3KSA - chains A and D of the 8 polymer chains in the assembly; structure by X-ray diffraction, 3.30 A resolution.

Chain A:
Molecule: DNA topoisomerase 4 subunit A
Source organism: Streptococcus pneumoniae
Notes: EC 5.99.1.-
UniProt: P72525 (PARC_STRPN); numbering as in UniProt (aligned over 1-488)
Sequence (496 residues; each row starts with the number of its first residue):
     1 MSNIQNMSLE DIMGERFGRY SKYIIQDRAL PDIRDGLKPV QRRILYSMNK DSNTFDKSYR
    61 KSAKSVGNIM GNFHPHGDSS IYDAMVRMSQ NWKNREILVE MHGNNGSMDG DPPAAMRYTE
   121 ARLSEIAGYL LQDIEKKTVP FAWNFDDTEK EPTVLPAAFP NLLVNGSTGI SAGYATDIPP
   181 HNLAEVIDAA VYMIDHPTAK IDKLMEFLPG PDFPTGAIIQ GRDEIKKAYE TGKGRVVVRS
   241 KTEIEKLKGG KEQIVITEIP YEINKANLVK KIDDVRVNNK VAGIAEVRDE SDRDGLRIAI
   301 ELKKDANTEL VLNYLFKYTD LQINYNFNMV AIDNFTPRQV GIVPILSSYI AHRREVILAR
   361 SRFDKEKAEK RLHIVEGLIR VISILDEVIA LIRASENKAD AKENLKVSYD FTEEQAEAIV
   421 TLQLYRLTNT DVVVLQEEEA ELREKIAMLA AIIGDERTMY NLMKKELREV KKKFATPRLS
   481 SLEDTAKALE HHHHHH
Unresolved in the structure: 1-2, 247-252, 286, 484-496
Sequence notes: expression tag (489-496)
Curated features (UniProtKB/Swiss-Prot):
  - active site: Tyr118 (O-(5'-phospho-DNA)-tyrosine intermediate)
  - site: Lys38 (Interaction with DNA), His74 (Interaction with DNA), His76 (Interaction with DNA), Arg87 (Interaction with DNA), Lys93 (Interaction with DNA), Arg117 (Transition state stabilizer)
From the paper describing this entry:
  - binding site for the 15-nt DNA strand: Ile170

Chain D:
Molecule: DNA topoisomerase 4 subunit B
Source organism: Streptococcus pneumoniae
Notes: EC 5.99.1.-
UniProt: Q59961 (PARE_STRPN); numbering as in UniProt (aligned over 404-647)
Sequence (268 residues; numbered 380 to 647; the number before each row is that of its first residue):
   380 MGHHHHHHHH HHSSGHIDDD DKHMKNKKDK GLLSGKLTPA QSKNPAKNEL YLVEGDSAGG
   440 SAKQGRDRKF QAILPLRGKV INTAKAKMAD ILKNEEINTM IYTIGAGVGA DFSIEDANYD
   500 KIIIMTDADT DGAHIQTLLL TFFYRYMRPL VEAGHVYIAL PPLYKMSKGK GKKEEVAYAW
   560 TDGELEELRK QFGKGATLQR YKGLGEMNAD QLWETTMNPE TRTLIRVTIE DLARAERRVN
   620 VLMGDKVEPR RKWIEDNVKF TLEEATVF
Unresolved in the structure: 380-414, 488-489, 495, 548-552, 641-647
Sequence notes: initiating methionine (380); expression tag (381-403)
Ion coordination: Mg2+: Glu433, Asp506 (shared with 1 residue of chain G)
Curated features (UniProtKB/Swiss-Prot):
  - binding site (Mg(2+)): Glu433, Asp506, Asp508
  - site (Interaction with DNA): Lys458, Asn461, His513, Arg629

How chain A and chain D interact:
Contacting residue pairs (36):
  Lys61(A) with Glu585(D), salt bridge
  His102(A) with Gln578(D), hydrogen bond; Tyr580(D); Glu585(D), hydrogen bond (side chain-backbone); Met586(D); Asn587(D), hydrogen bond; Gln590(D), hydrogen bond
  Gly103(A) with Gly584(D); Glu585(D); Met586(D); Asn587(D), hydrogen bond (backbone-side chain)
  Asn104(A) with Ser436(D), hydrogen bond (side chain-backbone); Gly439(D); Ser440(D); Gln443(D), hydrogen bond; Gly584(D), hydrogen bond (backbone-backbone)
  Gly106(A) with Gln443(D)
  Asp111(A) with Gln443(D)
  Ala114(A) with Ser436(D); Gly584(D)
  Ala115(A) with Ser436(D)
  Tyr118(A) with Ser436(D); Lys581(D); Gly582(D); Glu585(D)
  Glu120(A) with Gln578(D), hydrogen bond; Glu585(D)
  Arg288(A) with Gln420(D)
  Asp289(A) with Gln420(D); Arg447(D), salt bridge
  Glu290(A) with Arg447(D)
  Ser291(A) with Arg447(D), hydrogen bond (backbone-side chain)
  Arg293(A) with Gly444(D); Arg445(D); Asp589(D); Trp592(D)
Interface residues without a listed pair, chain A (18 interface residues in all): Ser107, Asp109, Thr119
Interface residues without a listed pair, chain D (21 interface residues in all): Asp506, Ala588

Summary:
18 residues of chain A face 21 of chain D across their interface, with 10 hydrogen bonds and 2 salt bridges.
Among the polar pairs are Lys61(A)-Glu585(D), Asp289(A)-Arg447(D) and His102(A)-Gln578(D). UniProt lists
active-site residue Tyr118(A) on chain A; 3 Mg2+-binding residues on chain D. The paper reports a binding site
for the 15-nt DNA strand at Ile170(A).
Here chain A is DNA topoisomerase 4 subunit A and chain D is DNA topoisomerase 4 subunit B, both from
Streptococcus pneumoniae. Entry 3KSA (Detailed structural insight into the DNA cleavage complex of type IIA
topoisomerases (cleaved form)) was determined by X-ray diffraction (same publication as 3KSB, 3LTN and 3K9F).
